PDB entry 6Q84 | X-ray diffraction, 3.70 A resolution | chains A and B of the 3 polymer chains in the assembly

[Chain A]
Name: Importin beta-like protein KAP122
From: Saccharomyces cerevisiae (strain ATCC 204508 / S288c)
Reference sequence: P32767 (KA122_YEAST); residues 2-1081 here = UniProt positions 2-1081
Amino-acid sequence (1080 residues; each row starts with the number of its first residue):
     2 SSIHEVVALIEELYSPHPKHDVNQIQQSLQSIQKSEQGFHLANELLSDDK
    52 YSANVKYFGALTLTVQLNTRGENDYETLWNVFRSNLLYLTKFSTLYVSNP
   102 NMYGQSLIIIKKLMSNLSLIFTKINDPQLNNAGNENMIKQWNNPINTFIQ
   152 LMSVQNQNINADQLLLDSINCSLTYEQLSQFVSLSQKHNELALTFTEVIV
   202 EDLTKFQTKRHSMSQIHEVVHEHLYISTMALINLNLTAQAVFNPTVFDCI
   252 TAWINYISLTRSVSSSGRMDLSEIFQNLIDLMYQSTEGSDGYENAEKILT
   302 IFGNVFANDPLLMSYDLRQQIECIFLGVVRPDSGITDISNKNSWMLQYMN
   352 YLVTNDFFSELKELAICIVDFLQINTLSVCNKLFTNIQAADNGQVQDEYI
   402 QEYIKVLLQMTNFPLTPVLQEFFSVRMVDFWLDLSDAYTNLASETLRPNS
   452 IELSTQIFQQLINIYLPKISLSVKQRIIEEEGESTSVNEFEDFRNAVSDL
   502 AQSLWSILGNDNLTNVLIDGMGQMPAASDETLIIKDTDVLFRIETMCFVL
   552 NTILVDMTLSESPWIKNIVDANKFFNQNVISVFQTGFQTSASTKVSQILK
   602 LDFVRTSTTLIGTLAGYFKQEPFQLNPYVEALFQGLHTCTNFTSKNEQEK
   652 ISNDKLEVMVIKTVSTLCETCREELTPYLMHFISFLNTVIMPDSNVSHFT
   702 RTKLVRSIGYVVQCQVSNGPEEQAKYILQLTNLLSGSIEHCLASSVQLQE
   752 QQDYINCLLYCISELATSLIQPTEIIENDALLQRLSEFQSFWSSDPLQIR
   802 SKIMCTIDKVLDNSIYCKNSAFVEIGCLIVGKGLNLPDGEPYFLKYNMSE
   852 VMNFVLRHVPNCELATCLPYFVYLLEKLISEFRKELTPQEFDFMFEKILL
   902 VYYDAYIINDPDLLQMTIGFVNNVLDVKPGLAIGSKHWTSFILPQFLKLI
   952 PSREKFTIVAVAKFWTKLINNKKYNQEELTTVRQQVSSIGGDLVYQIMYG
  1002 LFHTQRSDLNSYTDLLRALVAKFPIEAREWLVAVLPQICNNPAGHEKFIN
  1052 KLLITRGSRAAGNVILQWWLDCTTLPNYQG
Unresolved in the structure: 2, 70-77, 130-136, 156-161, 263-268, 329-342, 776-785, 1040-1043, 1077-1081

[Chain B]
Name: GTP-binding nuclear protein Ran
From: Homo sapiens
Reference sequence: P62826 (RAN_HUMAN); numbering as in UniProt (aligned over 5-180)
Amino-acid sequence (176 residues; each row starts with the number of its first residue):
     5 GEPQVQFKLVLVGDGGTGKTTFVKRHLTGEFEKKYVATLGVEVHPLVFHT
    55 NRGPIKFNVWDTAGLEKFGGLRDGYYIQAQCAIIMFDVTSRVTYKNVPNW
   105 HRDLVRVCENIPIVLCGNKVDIKDRKVKAKSIVFHRKKNLQYYDISAKSN
   155 YNFEKPFLWLARKLIGDPNLEFVAMP
Unresolved in the structure: 5-7, 179-180
Sequence notes: engineered mutation L69 (Gln in P62826)
Curated features (UniProtKB/Swiss-Prot):
  - region: K37 to V45 (Switch-I), G68 to Q84 (Switch-II)
  - binding site (GTP): D18 to T25, E36 to T42, G68, N122 to D125, S150 to K152
  - modified residue: T24 (Phosphothreonine), K37 (N6-acetyllysine), K60 (N6-acetyllysine), K71 (N6-acetyllysine), K99 (N6-acetyllysine), K134 (N6-acetyllysine), K159 (N6-acetyllysine)
  - cross-link (Glycyl lysine isopeptide (Lys-Gly)): K71 (interchain with G-Cter in SUMO2), K152 (interchain with G-Cter in SUMO2)
  - mutagenesis: G19 (G19V: Blocks DNA replication; when associated with L-69), T24 (T24L: Has low binding affinity for GTP and GDP. Almost completely abolishes interaction with BIRC5; T24N: Has low binding affinity for GTP and GDP. Decreases nuclear import of proteins and RNA ...), T25 (T25A: Minor effect on the interaction with the alpha phosphate group of bound GTP), K37 (K37Q: Mimics acetylation; enhances the nuclear export of RELA/p65; K37R: Decreased acetylation), Y39 (Y39A: Abolishes steric hindrance that traps the essential Q-69 in an unreactive position, and causes slow GTP hydrolysis in wild-type ...), E70 (E70A: Strongly decreases the relase of bound GDP), R76 (R76E: Probable loss of interaction with NUTF2. Loss of transport to the nucleus), K134 (K134Q: Loss of normal mitotic chromosome segregation and defective mitotic spindle orientation; K134R: Loss of normal mitotic chromosome segregation and formation of sister chromatid bridges)
Metal / ion sites: Mg2+: T24, T42 (together with GTP)
Ligand contacts: GTP (guanosine-5'-triphosphate): D18, G19, G20, T21, G22, K23, T24, T25, F35, E36, K37, K38, Y39, V40, A41, T42, D65, T66, A67, G68, L69, N122, K123, D125, I126, S150, A151, K152

[Interface between chain A and chain B]
Residue-residue contacts (55; chain A residue first):
  Y15(A) with G78(B), hydrogen bond (side chain-backbone); I81(B); Q82(B)
  P17(A) with Q10(B), hydrogen bond (backbone-side chain)
  V23(A) with V47(B), hydrophobic; W64(B), hydrophobic
  N24(A) with V45(B); E46(B); V47(B), hydrogen bond (side chain-backbone)
  Q27(A) with V45(B); Y79(B), hydrogen bond
  Q31(A) with G44(B); G74(B); Y79(B), hydrogen bond
  N55(A) with Q82(B)
  Y58(A) with D77(B), hydrogen bond; I81(B), hydrophobic; V111(B)
  F59(A) with L75(B), hydrophobic
  L62(A) with L75(B); D77(B); G78(B)
  I109(A) with V111(B)
  K112(A) with V109(B); R110(B)
  K113(A) with D77(B), salt bridge
  S116(A) with R110(B)
  V199(A) with R110(B), hydrogen bond (backbone-side chain)
  E202(A) with R106(B), hydrogen bond (backbone-side chain); R110(B), salt bridge
  D203(A) with R110(B), salt bridge
  T205(A) with R106(B)
  K206(A) with N103(B); R106(B); D107(B), salt bridge
  T209(A) with N100(B)
  K210(A) with E70(B), salt bridge
  E364(A) with R140(B)
  I367(A) with R140(B)
  N910(A) with K38(B)
  D911(A) with K37(B), salt bridge
  P912(A) with K37(B); K38(B)
  D913(A) with K37(B), salt bridge
  R954(A) with Y39(B)
  E955(A) with K38(B); Y39(B), hydrogen bond (side chain-backbone)
  K956(A) with T93(B), hydrogen bond (side chain-backbone); S94(B)
  H1004(A) with K71(B), hydrogen bond (backbone-side chain)
  T1005(A) with K71(B)
  Q1006(A) with L69(B)
  R1007(A) with V96(B)
  S1008(A) with S94(B), hydrogen bond; V96(B)
Interface residues without a listed pair, chain A (41 interface residues in all): L14, H18, Q34, D430, F957, F1003
Interface residues without a listed pair, chain B (32 interface residues in all): I126, K134

[Summary]
Chain A and chain B form an interface of 41 and 32 residues respectively; the contacts include 12 hydrogen
bonds and 7 salt bridges. Polar contacts include K113(A)-D77(B), E202(A)-R110(B) and D203(A)-R110(B). Chain B
binds GTP.
Chain A is Importin beta-like protein KAP122 (Saccharomyces cerevisiae (strain ATCC 204508 / S288c)) and chain
B is GTP-binding nuclear protein Ran (Homo sapiens); the structure, Crystal structure of RanGTP-Pdr6-eIF5A
export complex, was determined by X-ray diffraction (same publication as 6Q82 and 6Q83).
